PDB entry 4EAJ | X-ray diffraction, 2.61 A resolution | chains A and B of the 3 polymer chains in the assembly

[Chain A]
Molecule: 5'-AMP-activated protein kinase catalytic subunit alpha-1
Source organism: Rattus norvegicus
Notes: EC 2.7.11.1, 2.7.11.27, 2.7.11.31, 2.7.11.26
UniProtKB: P54645 (AAPK1_RAT); the construct has insertions or renumbered stretches relative to UniProt, so the offset changes along the chain: 394-468 = UniProt 405-479; 475-494 = UniProt 540-559
Amino-acid sequence (106 residues; numbered 389 to 494; the number before each row is that of its first residue):
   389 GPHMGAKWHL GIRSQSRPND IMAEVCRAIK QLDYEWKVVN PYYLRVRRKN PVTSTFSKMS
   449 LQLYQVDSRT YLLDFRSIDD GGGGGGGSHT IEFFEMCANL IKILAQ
Unresolved in the structure: 389-393, 494
Construct notes: expression tag (389-393); linker (469-474)
Swiss-Prot annotation at these positions:
  - modified residue: Ser-456 (Phosphoserine)

[Chain B]
Molecule: 5'-AMP-activated protein kinase subunit beta-2
Source organism: Homo sapiens
UniProtKB: O43741 (AAKB2_HUMAN); residue numbers follow UniProt; this construct covers 189-272
Amino-acid sequence (85 residues; row label = number of the first residue in the row):
   188 MYGQEMYAFR SEERFKSPPI LPPHLLQVIL NKDTNISCDP ALLPEPNHVM LNHLYALSIK
   248 DSVMVLSATH RYKKKYVTTL LYKPI
Unresolved in the structure: 188-203, 219-235, 272
Construct notes: expression tag (188)
Swiss-Prot annotation at these positions:
  - mutagenesis: His-235 (H235A: Results in an AMPK enzyme that is activable by phosphorylation but has significantly increased rate of dephosphorylation in phosphatase assays)

[How chain A and chain B interact]
Pairs across the interface - 67 pairs, chain A then chain B:
  Ala-394(A) / Ile-216(B)
  Ala-394(A) / Leu-217(B)
  Ala-394(A) / Asn-218(B)  hydrogen bond (backbone-backbone)
  Lys-395(A) / Val-215(B)
  Lys-395(A) / Ile-216(B)
  Lys-395(A) / Leu-244(B)
  Trp-396(A) / Gln-214(B)
  Trp-396(A) / Val-215(B)
  Trp-396(A) / Ile-216(B)  hydrogen bond (backbone-backbone)
  Trp-396(A) / Asn-218(B)
  Trp-396(A) / Ala-243(B)
  Trp-396(A) / Leu-244(B)  hydrophobic
  Trp-396(A) / Val-252(B)  hydrophobic
  Trp-396(A) / Ser-254(B)
  Trp-396(A) / Leu-267(B)  hydrophobic
  His-397(A) / Gln-214(B)
  His-397(A) / Val-215(B)
  His-397(A) / Tyr-242(B)
  His-397(A) / Ala-243(B)  hydrogen bond (backbone-backbone)
  His-397(A) / Ser-245(B)
  Leu-398(A) / Leu-212(B)  hydrophobic
  Leu-398(A) / Leu-213(B)
  Leu-398(A) / Gln-214(B)  hydrogen bond (backbone-backbone)
  Leu-398(A) / Leu-241(B)
  Leu-398(A) / Tyr-242(B)
  Gly-399(A) / Leu-241(B)  hydrogen bond (backbone-backbone)
  Arg-401(A) / Gln-214(B)  hydrogen bond
  Pro-406(A) / Pro-205(B)  hydrophobic
  Tyr-430(A) / Ser-204(B)
  Tyr-430(A) / Pro-205(B)  hydrophobic
  Gln-450(A) / Pro-206(B)
  Leu-451(A) / Pro-205(B)
  Leu-451(A) / Pro-206(B)
  Tyr-452(A) / Pro-206(B)
  Tyr-452(A) / Ile-207(B)
  Tyr-452(A) / Leu-208(B)  hydrophobic
  Tyr-452(A) / Pro-209(B)
  Gln-453(A) / Pro-205(B)
  Gln-453(A) / Pro-206(B)  hydrogen bond (backbone-backbone)
  Gln-453(A) / Ile-207(B)
  Gln-453(A) / Leu-208(B)  hydrogen bond (backbone-backbone)
  Val-454(A) / Gln-214(B)
  Tyr-459(A) / Pro-205(B)  hydrophobic
  Asp-462(A) / His-240(B)  salt bridge
  Phe-463(A) / Asn-239(B)
  Phe-463(A) / His-240(B)
  Phe-463(A) / Leu-241(B)  hydrogen bond (backbone-backbone)
  Arg-464(A) / Val-236(B)
  Arg-464(A) / Leu-238(B)  hydrogen bond (side chain-backbone)
  Arg-464(A) / Asn-239(B)
  Arg-464(A) / His-240(B)  hydrogen bond
  Ser-465(A) / Asn-239(B)  hydrogen bond (backbone-side chain)
  Ser-465(A) / His-257(B)  hydrogen bond
  Asp-467(A) / Asn-239(B)
  Thr-478(A) / His-257(B)
  Thr-478(A) / Thr-266(B)
  Phe-481(A) / Asn-239(B)
  Phe-482(A) / Leu-241(B)  hydrophobic
  Phe-482(A) / Ser-254(B)
  Phe-482(A) / Ala-255(B)  hydrophobic
  Phe-482(A) / Thr-266(B)
  Phe-482(A) / Leu-268(B)  hydrophobic
  Glu-483(A) / Lys-270(B)
  Cys-485(A) / Leu-241(B)  hydrophobic
  Ala-486(A) / Met-251(B)  hydrophobic
  Ala-486(A) / Lys-270(B)
  Ile-489(A) / Leu-241(B)  hydrophobic
Interface residues without a listed pair, chain A (31 interface residues in all): Leu-460, Ile-466, Ile-479, Asn-487
Interface residues without a listed pair, chain B (33 interface residues in all): Leu-253, Arg-258

[Overview]
Chain A and chain B form an interface of 31 and 33 residues respectively; the contacts include 13 hydrogen
bonds and 1 salt bridge. Polar pairs include Asp-462(A)/His-240(B), Arg-401(A)/Gln-214(B) and
Arg-464(A)/Leu-238(B). UniProt lists one mutagenesis site on chain B.
Here chain A is 5'-AMP-activated protein kinase catalytic subunit alpha-1 (Rattus norvegicus) and chain B is
5'-AMP-activated protein kinase subunit beta-2 (Homo sapiens). Entry 4EAJ (Co-crystal of AMPK core with AMP
soaked with ATP) was determined by X-ray diffraction together with 4EAG, 4EAI, 4EAK and 4EAL from the same
study.
